8JH2 - chains N and W of the 28 polymer chains in the assembly; structure by electron microscopy, 5.70 A resolution (low resolution: residue-level contacts below are approximate; hydrogen-bond / salt-bridge calls are withheld).

Chain N:
Molecule: 228-nt DNA strand
Organism: synthetic construct
Sequence (228 nucleotides; each row starts with the number of its first residue; numbers below 1 keep their minus sign (DC-155 is residue -155)):
  -155 CCTCTGCCTT TAAAGCAATA GGAGGTCCAC GCTTACGTCA GTCTGGCCAT CTTTGTGTTT
   -95 GGTGTGTTTG GGTGGTGGCC GTTTTCGTTG TTTTTTTCTG TCTCGTGCCT GGTGTCTTGG
   -35 GTGTAATCCC CTTGGCGGTT AAAACGCGGG GGACAGCGCG TACGTGCGTT TAAGCGGTGC
    25 TAGAGCTGTC TACGACCAAT TGAGCGGCCT CGGCACCGGG ATTCTGAT
Not modelled in the structure: -155 to -55, -39 to -31

Chain W:
Protein: Transcription elongation factor SPT5
Organism: Komagataella phaffii
UniProtKB: C4R370 (C4R370_KOMPG); numbering as in UniProt (aligned over 1-908)
Amino-acid sequence (908 residues; row label = number of the first residue in the row):
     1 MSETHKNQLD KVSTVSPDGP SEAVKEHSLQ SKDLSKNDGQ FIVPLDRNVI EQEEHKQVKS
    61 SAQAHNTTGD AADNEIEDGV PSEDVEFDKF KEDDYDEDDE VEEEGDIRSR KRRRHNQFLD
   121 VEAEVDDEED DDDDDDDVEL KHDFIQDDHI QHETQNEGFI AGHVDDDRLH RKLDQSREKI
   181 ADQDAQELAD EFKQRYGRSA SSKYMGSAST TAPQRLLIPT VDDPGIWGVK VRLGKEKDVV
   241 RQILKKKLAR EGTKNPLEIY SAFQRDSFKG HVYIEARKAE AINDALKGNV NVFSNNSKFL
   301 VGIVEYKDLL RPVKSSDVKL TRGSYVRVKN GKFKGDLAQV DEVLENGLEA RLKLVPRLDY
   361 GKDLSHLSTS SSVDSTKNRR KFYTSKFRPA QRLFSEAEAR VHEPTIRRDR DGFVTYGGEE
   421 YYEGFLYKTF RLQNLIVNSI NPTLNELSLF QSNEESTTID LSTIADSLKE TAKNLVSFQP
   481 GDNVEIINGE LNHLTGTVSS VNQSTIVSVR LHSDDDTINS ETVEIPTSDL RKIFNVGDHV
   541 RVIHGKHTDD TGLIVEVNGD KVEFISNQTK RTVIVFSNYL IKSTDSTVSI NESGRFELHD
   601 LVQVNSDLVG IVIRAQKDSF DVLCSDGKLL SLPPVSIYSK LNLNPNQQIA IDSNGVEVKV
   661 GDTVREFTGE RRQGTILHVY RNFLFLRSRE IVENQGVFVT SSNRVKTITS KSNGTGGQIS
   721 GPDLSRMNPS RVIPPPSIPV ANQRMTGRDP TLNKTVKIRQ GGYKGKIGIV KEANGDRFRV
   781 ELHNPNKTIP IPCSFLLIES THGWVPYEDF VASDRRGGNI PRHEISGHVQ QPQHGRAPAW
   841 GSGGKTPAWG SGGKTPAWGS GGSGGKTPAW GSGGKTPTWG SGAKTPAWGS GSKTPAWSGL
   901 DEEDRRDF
Not modelled in the structure: 1-212, 314-318, 366-382, 404-405, 451-748, 810-908

Interface between chain N and chain W:
Residue-residue contacts (5; chain N residue first):
  DG-45(N) - Lys386(W)
  DG-44(N) - Lys334(W)
  DG-42(N) - Lys269(W)
  DT-41(N) - Leu233(W)
  DC-40(N) - Arg232(W)
Interface residues without a listed pair, chain W (7 interface residues in all): Phe293, Thr384

Summary:
The interface between chain N and chain W involves 5 residues on one side and 7 on the other.
Chain N is a 228-nt DNA strand (synthetic construct) and chain W is Transcription elongation factor SPT5
(Komagataella phaffii); the structure, RNA polymerase II elongation complex bound with Elf1, Spt4/5 and
foreign DNA, stalled at SHL(-1) of ..., was determined by electron microscopy, deposited together with 8JH3
and 8JH4.
